8GLZ - chain A; structure by X-ray diffraction, 2.02 A resolution.

# Chain A
Name: Cytochrome P450
Source organism: Rhodopseudomonas palustris HaA2
Reference sequence: Q2IU02 (Q2IU02_RHOP2); residues 2-409 here correspond to UniProt positions 3-410 (UniProt number = residue number + 1)
Chain sequence (410 residues; row label = number of the first residue in the row; numbering starts at 0):
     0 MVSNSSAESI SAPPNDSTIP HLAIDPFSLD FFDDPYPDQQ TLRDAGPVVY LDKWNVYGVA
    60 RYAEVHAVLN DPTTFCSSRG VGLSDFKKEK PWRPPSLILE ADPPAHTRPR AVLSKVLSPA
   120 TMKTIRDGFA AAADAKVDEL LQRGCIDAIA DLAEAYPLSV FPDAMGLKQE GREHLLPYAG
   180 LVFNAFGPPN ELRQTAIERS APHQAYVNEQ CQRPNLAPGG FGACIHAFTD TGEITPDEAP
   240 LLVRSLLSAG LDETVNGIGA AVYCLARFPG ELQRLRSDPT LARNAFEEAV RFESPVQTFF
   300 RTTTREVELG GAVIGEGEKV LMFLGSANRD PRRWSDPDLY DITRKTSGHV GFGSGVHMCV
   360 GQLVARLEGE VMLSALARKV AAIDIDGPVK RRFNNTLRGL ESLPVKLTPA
Disordered / not traced: 0-16
Sequence notes: initiating methionine (0); expression tag (1); engineered mutation Glu252 (Thr253 in Q2IU02)
Bound ions: heme Fe near Cys358 (its only coordinating residue here)
Ligand contacts:
  - heme (HEM): Leu68, Val80, Ile97, Leu98, His105, Arg109, Leu112, Leu116, Phe160, Ser244, Leu245, Ala248, Gly249, Glu252, Thr253, Phe285, Val289, Pro294, Val295, Phe298, Arg300, Leu323, Val349, Gly350, Phe351, Gly352, Val355, His356, Met357, Cys358, Val359, Gly360, Val363, Ala364
  - P-hydroxybenzoic acid (PHB): Arg92, Ser95, Ile97, Leu98, Val181, Phe182, Phe185, Ser244, Ser247, Ala248, Glu252, Phe298

# Overview
Chain A binds heme and P-hydroxybenzoic acid.
Chain A is Cytochrome P450 (Rhodopseudomonas palustris HaA2); the structure, Crystal structure of
T252E-CYP199A4 in complex with 4-hydroxybenzoic acid. Crystal was initially co-crystallised with
4-methoxybenzoic acid ..., was determined by X-ray diffraction together with 8GLY, 8GM1 and 8GM2 from the same
study.
